Entry 9KKG (X-ray diffraction, 1.15 A resolution); this record covers chain A.

[Chain A]
Molecule: Ferredoxin--NADP reductase, chloroplastic
From: Zea mays
Notes: EC 1.18.1.2
Reference sequence: B4G043 (B4G043_MAIZE); residues 1007-1317 here correspond to UniProt positions 71-381 (UniProt number = residue number - 936)
Sequence (311 residues; each row starts with the number of its first residue):
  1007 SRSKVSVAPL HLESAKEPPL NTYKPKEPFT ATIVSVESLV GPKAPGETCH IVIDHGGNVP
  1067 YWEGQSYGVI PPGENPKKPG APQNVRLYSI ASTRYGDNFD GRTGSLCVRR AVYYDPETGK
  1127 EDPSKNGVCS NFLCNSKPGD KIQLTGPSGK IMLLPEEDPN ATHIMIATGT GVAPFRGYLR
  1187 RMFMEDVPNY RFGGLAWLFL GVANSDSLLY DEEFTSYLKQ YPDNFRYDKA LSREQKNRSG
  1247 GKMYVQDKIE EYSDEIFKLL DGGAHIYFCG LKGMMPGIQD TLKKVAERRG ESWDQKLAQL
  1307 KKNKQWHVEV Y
Not modelled in the structure: 1007-1008
Disulfide bonds: Cys1055-Cys1140
Residues lining bound ligands: FAD (flavin-adenine dinucleotide): Ser1072, Arg1092, Leu1093, Tyr1094, Ser1095, Cys1113, Val1114, Arg1115, Ala1117, Tyr1119, Ser1130, Lys1131, Asn1132, Gly1133, Val1134, Cys1135, Ser1136, Thr1176, Ala1179, Glu1315, Tyr1317

[In short]
Bound to chain A: flavin-adenine dinucleotide.
Chain A is Ferredoxin--NADP reductase, chloroplastic (Zea mays); the structure, High resolution structure of
Ferredoxin-NADP+ reductase from maize root - Oxidized form, low X-ray dose, was determined by X-ray
diffraction (same publication as 9KKH and 9L8G).
